PDB entry 8CVI | electron microscopy, 3.40 A resolution | chains G and H of the 33 polymer chains in the assembly

Chain G (and H):
Molecule: Flagellin
Organism: Escherichia coli
Notes: chain H of this document is another copy of the same molecule, construct and numbering; everything in this record applies to it too
UniProt: B7USU2 (FLIC_ECO27); residues 1-548 here = UniProt positions 1-548
Sequence (548 residues; numbered 1 to 548; the number before each row is that of its first residue):
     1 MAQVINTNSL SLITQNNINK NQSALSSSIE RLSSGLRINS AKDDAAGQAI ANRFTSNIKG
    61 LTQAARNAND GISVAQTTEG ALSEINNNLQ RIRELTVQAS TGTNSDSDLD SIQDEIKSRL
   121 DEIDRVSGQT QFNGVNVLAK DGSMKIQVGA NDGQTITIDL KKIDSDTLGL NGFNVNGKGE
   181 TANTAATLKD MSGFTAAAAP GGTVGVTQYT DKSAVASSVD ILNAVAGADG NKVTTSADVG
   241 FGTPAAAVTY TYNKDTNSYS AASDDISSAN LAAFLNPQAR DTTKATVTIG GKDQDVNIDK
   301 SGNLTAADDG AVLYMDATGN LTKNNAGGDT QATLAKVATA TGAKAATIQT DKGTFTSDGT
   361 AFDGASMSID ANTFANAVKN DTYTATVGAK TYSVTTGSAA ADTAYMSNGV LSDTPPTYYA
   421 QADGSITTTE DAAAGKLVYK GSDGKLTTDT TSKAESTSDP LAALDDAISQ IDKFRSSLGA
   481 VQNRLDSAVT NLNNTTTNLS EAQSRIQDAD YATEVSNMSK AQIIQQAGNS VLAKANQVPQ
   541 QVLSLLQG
Not modelled in the structure: 1-2, 178-454, 548

Chain G / chain H interface:
Pairs across the interface (19):
  D510(G) - N19(H)
  A512(G) - Q15(H)
  A512(G) - L532(H)  hydrophobic
  T513(G) - Q15(H)  hydrogen bond
  S516(G) - Q15(H)  hydrogen bond
  S516(G) - L532(H)
  K520(G) - I5(H)  hydrogen bond (side chain-backbone)
  K520(G) - N6(H)  hydrogen bond (side chain-backbone)
  K520(G) - T7(H)
  I523(G) - I5(H)  hydrophobic
  I523(G) - Q540(H)
  I524(G) - I5(H)  hydrophobic
  Q526(G) - L543(H)
  A527(G) - L543(H)
  A527(G) - L546(H)
  S530(G) - L546(H)
  S530(G) - Q547(H)  hydrogen bond
  V531(G) - L546(H)  hydrophobic
  K534(G) - L546(H)
Interface residues without a listed pair, chain G (14 interface residues in all): V515, S519
Interface residues without a listed pair, chain H (13 interface residues in all): S11, N536, P539

Summary:
14 residues of chain G and 13 residues of chain H are in contact; the contacts include 5 hydrogen bonds. Polar
contacts include T513(G)-Q15(H), S516(G)-Q15(H) and K520(G)-I5(H).
Both chains are Flagellin (Escherichia coli). Entry 8CVI (Cryo-EM structure of the supercoiled EPEC H6
flagellar filament core Curly I waveform) was determined by electron microscopy (same publication as 8CWM,
8CXM and 8CYE).
